Entry 6PWC (electron microscopy, 4.90 A resolution (low resolution: residue-level contacts below are approximate; hydrogen-bond / salt-bridge calls are withheld)); this record covers chains H and L of the 5 polymer chains in the assembly.

== Chain H ==
Molecule: Fab30 heavy chain
Source organism: synthetic construct
Amino-acid sequence (238 residues; each row starts with the number of its first residue; numbering starts at 0):
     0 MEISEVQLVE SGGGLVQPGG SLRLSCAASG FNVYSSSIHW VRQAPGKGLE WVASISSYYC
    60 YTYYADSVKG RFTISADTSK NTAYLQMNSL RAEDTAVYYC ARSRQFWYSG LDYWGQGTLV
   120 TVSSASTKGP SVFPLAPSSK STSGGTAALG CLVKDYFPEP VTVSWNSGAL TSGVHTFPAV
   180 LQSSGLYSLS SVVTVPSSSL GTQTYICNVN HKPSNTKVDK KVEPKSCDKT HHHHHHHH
Disordered / not traced: 0-4, 135-147, 170-171, 196-203, 222-237
Disulfide bonds: Cys25-Cys99

== Chain L ==
Molecule: Fab30 light chain
Source organism: synthetic construct
Amino-acid sequence (215 residues; row label = number of the first residue in the row):
     1 SDIQMTQSPS SLSASVGDRV TITCRASQSV SSAVAWYQQK PGKAPKLLIY SASSLYSGVP
    61 SRFSGSRSGT DFTLTISSLQ PEDFATYYCQ QYKYVPVTFG QGTKVEIKRT VAAPSVFIFP
   121 PSDSQLKSGT ASVVCLLNNF YPREAKVQWK VDNALQSGNS QESVTEQDSK DSTYSLSSTL
   181 TLSKADYEKH KVYACEVTHQ GLSSPVTKSF NRGEC
Disordered / not traced: 128-130, 152-155, 191-215
Disulfide bonds: Cys24-Cys89

== Chain H / chain L interface ==
Contacting residue pairs (11):
  Leu48(H) - Phe99(L)
  Leu110(H) - Leu47(L)
  Gly114(H) - Ala44(L)
  Phe132(H) - Ser124(L)
  Pro133(H) - Ser122(L)
  Leu134(H) - Ser122(L)
  Thr175(H) - Thr165(L)
  Phe176(H) - Ser163(L)
  Pro177(H) - Ser163(L)
  Pro177(H) - Val164(L)
  Ser189(H) - Ser177(L)
Also at the interface, not in a pair above, chain H (15 interface residues in all): Trp50, Trp113, Gln115, His174, Val179
Also at the interface, not in a pair above, chain L (13 interface residues in all): Pro45, Val97, Gln161, Ser175

== Summary ==
The interface between chain H and chain L involves 15 residues on one side and 13 on the other.
Here chain H is Fab30 heavy chain and chain L is Fab30 light chain, both from synthetic construct. Entry 6PWC
(A complex structure of arrestin-2 bound to neurotensin receptor 1) was determined by electron microscopy.
